PDB entry 8CBL | electron microscopy, 2.79 A resolution | chains C and F of the 7 polymer chains in the assembly

# Chain C
Molecule: 3-hydroxyacyl-CoA dehydrogenase type-2
From: Homo sapiens
Notes: EC 1.1.1.35, 1.1.1.62, 1.1.1.239, 1.1.1.178, 1.1.1.53, 1.1.1.159
UniProtKB: Q99714 (HCD2_HUMAN); numbering as in UniProt (aligned over 1-261)
Chain sequence (261 residues; row label = number of the first residue in the row):
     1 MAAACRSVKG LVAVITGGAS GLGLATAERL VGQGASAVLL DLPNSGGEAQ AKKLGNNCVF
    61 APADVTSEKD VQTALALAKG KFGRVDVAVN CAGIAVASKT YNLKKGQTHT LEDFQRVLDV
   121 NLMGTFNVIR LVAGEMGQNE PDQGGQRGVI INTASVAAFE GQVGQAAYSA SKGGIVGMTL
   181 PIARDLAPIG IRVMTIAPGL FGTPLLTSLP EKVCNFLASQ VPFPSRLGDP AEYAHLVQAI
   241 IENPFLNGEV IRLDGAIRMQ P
Not modelled in the structure: 1-6
Small-molecule neighbours: NAD (nicotinamide-adenine-dinucleotide): Gly17, Ala19, Ser20, Gly21, Leu22, Leu40, Asp41, Leu42, Ser45, Ala63, Asp64, Val65, Thr66, Cys91, Ala92, Gly93, Ile94, Val120, Thr153, Ala154, Ser155, Tyr168, Lys172, Pro198, Gly199, Leu200, Phe201, Thr203, Pro204, Leu205, Leu206
UniProt features mapped onto this chain:
  - active site: Tyr168 (Proton acceptor)
  - binding site (NAD(+)): Ser20, Leu22, Asp41, Asp64, Val65, Cys91, Tyr168, Lys172, Phe201, Thr203
  - binding site (substrate): Ser155
  - modified residue: Ala2 (N-acetylalanine), Lys53 (N6-acetyllysine), Lys69 (N6-acetyllysine), Lys99 (N6-acetyllysine), Lys105 (N6-acetyllysine), Lys212 (N6-acetyllysine)
  - natural variant: Val12 (V12L: In HSD10MD), Val65 (V65A: In HSD10MD; uncertain significance), Asp86 (D86G: In HSD10MD), Leu122 (L122V: In HSD10MD), Arg130 (R130C: In HSD10MD), Gln165 (Q165H: In HSD10MD), Val176 (V176M: In HSD10MD), Pro210 (P210S: In HSD10MD), Lys212 (K212E: In HSD10MD), Arg226 (R226Q: In HSD10MD), Asn247 (N247S: In HSD10MD), Glu249 (E249Q: In HSD10MD)
  - mutagenesis: Ser20 (S20F: Decreased dehydrogenase activity. Does not affect mitochondrial tRNA 5'-end processing. Does not affect tRNA methylation), Lys172 (K172A: Abolishes dehydrogenase activity. Does not affect mitochondrial tRNA 5'-end processing. Does not affect tRNA methylation. Does not affect homotetramerization)

# Chain F
Molecule: tRNA methyltransferase 10 homolog C
From: Homo sapiens
Notes: EC 2.1.1.-, 2.1.1.218, 2.1.1.221
UniProtKB: Q7L0Y3 (TM10C_HUMAN); residues 40-403 here = UniProt positions 40-403
Chain sequence (408 residues; each row starts with the number of its first residue):
    18 MHHHHHHSSG VDLGTENLYF QSMSSKIPAV TYPKNESTPP SEELELDKWK TTMKSSVQEE
    78 CVSTISSSKD EDPLAATREF IEMWRLLGRE VPEHITEEEL KTLMECVSNT AKKKYLKYLY
   138 TKEKVKKARQ IKKEMKAAAR EEAKNIKLLE TTEEDKQKNF LFLRLWDRNM DIAMGWKGAQ
   198 AMQFGQPLVF DMAYENYMKR KELQNTVSQL LESEGWNRRN VDPFHIYFCN LKIDGALHRE
   258 LVKRYQEKWD KLLLTSTEKS HVDLFPKDSI IYLTADSPNV MTTFRHDKVY VIGSFVDKSM
   318 QPGTSLAKAK RLNLATECLP LDKYLQWEIG NKNLTLDQMI RILLCLKNNG NWQEALQFVP
   378 KRKHTGFLEI SQHSQEFINR LKKAKTAENL YFQSHHHHHH DYKDDDDK
Not modelled in the structure: 18-92, 387-425
Sequence notes: initiating methionine (18); expression tag (19-39, 404-425)
Small-molecule neighbours: S-adenosylhomocysteine (SAH): Leu290, Thr291, Ala292, Val308, Ile309, Gly310, Phe312, Asp314, Gln318, Thr321, Ser322, Glu334, Cys335, Leu336, Leu338, Lys349, Asn350, Leu351, Leu353, Met356
UniProt features mapped onto this chain:
  - modified residue: Ser84 (Phosphoserine)
  - natural variant: Arg181 (R181L: In COXPD30), Thr272 (T272A: In COXPD30)
  - mutagenesis: Asp314 (D314N: Abolished mitochondrial tRNA methylation. Does not affect mitochondrial tRNA 5'-end processing)
From the paper describing this entry:
  - specificity-determining residues: Gln226, Asn348 (proposed by the authors, not directly observed)
  - catalytic residues: Asp314 (proposed by the authors, not directly observed)

# Interface between chain C and chain F
Pairs across the interface (34; chain C residue first):
  Ile94(C) - Asn176(F)
  Ala95(C) - Lys175(F)
  Ala95(C) - Asn176(F)  hydrogen bond (backbone-side chain)
  Ala95(C) - Phe177(F)  hydrogen bond (backbone-backbone)
  Ala95(C) - Leu178(F)  hydrophobic
  Val96(C) - Lys175(F)
  Val96(C) - Phe177(F)  hydrogen bond (backbone-backbone)
  Ala97(C) - Phe177(F)  hydrogen bond (backbone-backbone)
  Ala97(C) - Phe179(F)
  Ala97(C) - Leu180(F)  hydrophobic
  Lys99(C) - Leu180(F)
  Arg116(C) - Lys175(F)
  Gln162(C) - Phe179(F)
  Val163(C) - Leu180(F)
  Gly164(C) - Leu180(F)
  Gln165(C) - Leu178(F)  hydrogen bond (side chain-backbone)
  Tyr168(C) - Leu178(F)  hydrophobic
  Leu200(C) - Phe179(F)  hydrophobic
  Leu206(C) - Leu178(F)  hydrophobic
  Leu206(C) - Phe179(F)  hydrophobic
  Ser208(C) - Lys173(F)  hydrogen bond
  Lys212(C) - Met187(F)
  Val213(C) - Trp183(F)  hydrophobic
  Phe216(C) - Trp183(F)  hydrophobic
  Phe216(C) - Asn186(F)
  Phe216(C) - Met187(F)  hydrophobic
  Phe216(C) - Ala190(F)  hydrophobic
  Leu217(C) - Trp183(F)  hydrophobic
  Gln220(C) - Ala190(F)
  Gln260(C) - Asn186(F)
  Gln260(C) - Ile189(F)
  Gln260(C) - Ala190(F)
  Gln260(C) - Trp193(F)
  Pro261(C) - Asn186(F)
Other interface residues (no listed pair), chain C (25 interface residues in all): Ser98, Leu205, Leu209, Met259
Other interface residues (no listed pair), chain F (15 interface residues in all): Gln174, Leu182

# Overview
Chain C and chain F form an interface of 25 and 15 residues respectively; the contacts include 6 hydrogen
bonds. Polar pairs include Ala95(C)-Asn176(F), Gln165(C)-Leu178(F) and Ser208(C)-Lys173(F). Bound to chain C:
NAD. Chain F binds S-adenosylhomocysteine. From the paper: the catalytic residue Asp314(F); specificity
determinants Gln226(F) and Asn348(F).
Here chain C is 3-hydroxyacyl-CoA dehydrogenase type-2 and chain F is tRNA methyltransferase 10 homolog C,
both from Homo sapiens. Entry 8CBL (Structure of human mitochondrial RNase Z in complex with mitochondrial
pre-tRNA-His(0,Ser)) was determined by electron microscopy (same publication as 8CBK, 8CBM and 8CBO).
